4DCJ - chains A and B of the 3 polymer chains in the assembly; structure by X-ray diffraction, 1.70 A resolution.

# Chain A
Molecule: Caspase-3 subunit p17
Organism: Homo sapiens
Notes: EC 3.4.22.56
UniProt: P42574 (CASP3_HUMAN); numbering as in UniProt (aligned over 29-175)
Sequence (147 residues; each row starts with the number of its first residue):
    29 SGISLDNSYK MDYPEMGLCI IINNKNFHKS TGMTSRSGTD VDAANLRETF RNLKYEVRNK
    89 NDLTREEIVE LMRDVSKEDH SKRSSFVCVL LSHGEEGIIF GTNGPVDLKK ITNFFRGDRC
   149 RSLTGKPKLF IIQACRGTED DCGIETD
Unresolved in the structure: 29-33, 175
Construct notes: engineered mutation Asp168 (Leu in P42574)
Curated features (UniProtKB/Swiss-Prot):
  - active site: His121, Cys163
  - modified residue: Cys163 (S-nitrosocysteine)
From the paper describing this entry:
  - mutagenesis - L168D: abolished catalytic activity
  - catalytic residues: Cys163 (citing earlier work)
  - conformationally variable residues (loop rearrangement, side-chain flip): Phe55 to Ser63, Asp168

# Chain B
Molecule: Caspase-3 subunit p12
Organism: Homo sapiens
Notes: EC 3.4.22.56
UniProt: P42574 (CASP3_HUMAN); numbering as in UniProt (aligned over 176-277)
Sequence (108 residues; numbered 176 to 283; the number before each row is that of its first residue):
   176 SGVDDDMACH KIPVEADFLY AYSTAPGYYS WRNSKDGSWF IQSLCAMLKQ YADKLEFMHI
   236 LTRVNRKVAT EFESFSFDAT FHAKKQIPCI VSMLTKELYF YHHHHHHH
Unresolved in the structure: 176-184, 280-283
Construct notes: expression tag (278-283)
Curated features (UniProtKB/Swiss-Prot):
  - modified residue: Arg207 (Microbial infection: ADP-riboxanated arginine)
From the paper describing this entry:
  - conformationally variable residues (loop rearrangement): Phe252 to His257

# Chain A / chain B interface
Contacting residue pairs (102):
  Asp34(A) with Lys271(B)
  Asn35(A) with Lys271(B); Glu272(B), hydrogen bond (backbone-backbone)
  Ser36(A) with Lys271(B); Glu272(B); Tyr274(B)
  Tyr37(A) with Asp192(B), hydrogen bond; Leu269(B); Thr270(B), hydrogen bond (side chain-backbone); Lys271(B); Glu272(B), hydrogen bond (backbone-backbone)
  Met39(A) with Leu273(B), hydrophobic; Tyr274(B)
  Asp40(A) with His277(B), salt bridge
  Met44(A) with Phe275(B)
  Met61(A) with Arg207(B)
  Arg64(A) with Arg207(B)
  Ser65(A) with Arg207(B), hydrogen bond (backbone-side chain); Asn208(B); Ser209(B)
  Gly66(A) with Asn208(B); Ser209(B), hydrogen bond (backbone-backbone); Gly212(B)
  Val69(A) with Lys210(B); Asp211(B)
  Asp70(A) with Gly212(B); Ser213(B), hydrogen bond; Ile216(B)
  Asn73(A) with Cys220(B)
  Leu74(A) with Ile216(B), hydrophobic; Cys220(B), hydrophobic
  Thr77(A) with Cys220(B), hydrogen bond; Leu223(B)
  Phe78(A) with Leu223(B), hydrophobic
  Leu81(A) with Ala227(B), hydrophobic
  Tyr83(A) with Phe275(B)
  Glu124(A) with Pro201(B); Gly202(B), hydrogen bond (side chain-backbone)
  Lys137(A) with Glu190(B), salt bridge
  Thr140(A) with Phe193(B); Tyr195(B)
  Phe143(A) with Phe193(B)
  Arg144(A) with Val189(B); Phe193(B)
  Gly145(A) with Val189(B), hydrogen bond (backbone-backbone)
  Asp146(A) with Val189(B)
  Thr152(A) with Ile187(B)
  Gly153(A) with Asp192(B)
  Lys154(A) with Asp192(B)
  Pro155(A) with Asp192(B)
  Lys156(A) with Ala191(B); Asp192(B), hydrogen bond (backbone-backbone); Phe193(B); Leu194(B), hydrogen bond (backbone-backbone)
  Leu157(A) with Leu194(B); Phe232(B), hydrophobic; Leu273(B), hydrophobic
  Phe158(A) with Phe193(B), hydrophobic; Leu194(B), hydrogen bond (backbone-backbone); Tyr195(B); Ala196(B), hydrogen bond (backbone-backbone)
  Ile159(A) with Ala196(B); Phe215(B), hydrophobic; Leu219(B), hydrophobic
  Ile160(A) with Ala196(B), hydrogen bond (backbone-backbone); Tyr197(B), hydrophobic; Ser198(B), hydrogen bond (backbone-backbone)
  Gln161(A) with Ser198(B), hydrogen bond; Ser205(B), hydrogen bond; Trp206(B); Ser213(B), hydrogen bond; Phe215(B)
  Ala162(A) with Ser198(B), hydrogen bond (backbone-side chain); Thr199(B); Ser205(B)
  Cys163(A) with Tyr203(B); Tyr204(B), hydrophobic; Ser205(B), hydrogen bond (side chain-backbone)
  Arg164(A) with Tyr197(B); Thr199(B), hydrogen bond (side chain-backbone); Ala200(B); Pro201(B); Gly202(B), hydrogen bond (backbone-backbone); Tyr203(B), hydrogen bond (backbone-backbone); Cys264(B)
  Gly165(A) with Gly202(B); Tyr203(B); Tyr204(B)
  Thr166(A) with Gly202(B), hydrogen bond (backbone-backbone); Tyr204(B)
  Glu167(A) with Gly202(B), hydrogen bond (backbone-backbone); Tyr203(B); Tyr204(B), hydrogen bond (backbone-backbone)
  Asp168(A) with Tyr203(B); Tyr204(B); Lys259(B), salt bridge
  Asp169(A) with Tyr203(B); Lys259(B); Lys260(B), hydrogen bond (backbone-backbone)
  Cys170(A) with Ala258(B); Lys259(B), hydrogen bond
  Gly171(A) with Lys260(B)
Interface residues without a listed pair, chain A (50 interface residues in all): Ser63, Thr67, Leu119, Leu136
Interface residues without a listed pair, chain B (47 interface residues in all): Gln217, Thr255

# Summary
50 residues of chain A and 47 residues of chain B are in contact, with 29 hydrogen bonds and 3 salt bridges.
Polar pairs include Asp40(A)-His277(B), Lys137(A)-Glu190(B) and Asp168(A)-Lys259(B). UniProt lists active-site
residues His121(A) and Cys163(A) on chain A. From the paper: the catalytic residue Cys163(A); L168D of chain A
abolishes catalytic activity.
Here chain A is Caspase-3 subunit p17 and chain B is Caspase-3 subunit p12, both from Homo sapiens. Entry 4DCJ
(Crystal structure of caspase 3, L168D mutant) was determined by X-ray diffraction together with 4DCO and 4DCP
from the same study.
